Entry 6T1N (X-ray diffraction, 1.95 A resolution); this record covers chain A.

Chain A:
Protein: Protein ENL
Organism: Homo sapiens
Reference sequence: Q03111 (ENL_HUMAN); residues 1-148 here = UniProt positions 1-148
Sequence (154 residues; row label = number of the first residue in the row):
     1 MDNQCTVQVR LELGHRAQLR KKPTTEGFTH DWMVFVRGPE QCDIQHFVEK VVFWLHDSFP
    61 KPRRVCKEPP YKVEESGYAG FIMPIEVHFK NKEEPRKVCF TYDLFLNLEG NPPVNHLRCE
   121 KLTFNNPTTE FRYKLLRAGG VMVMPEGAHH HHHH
Not modelled in the structure: 1-3, 145-154
Differences from the reference sequence: expression tag (149-154)
Ligand contacts: M7Z (4-chloranyl-N-[2-(piperidin-1-ylmethyl)-3H-benzimidazol-5-yl]benzamide): F28, H56, S58, F59, P60, R64, E75, S76, G77, Y78, A79, G80, F81
What the authors report for this chain:
  - binding site for M7Z: F28, H56, S58, F59, Y78

Summary:
Bound to chain A: compound M7Z. From the paper: a binding site for M7Z at F28, H56 and S58 among others.
Chain A is Protein ENL (Homo sapiens); the structure, Crystal structure of MLLT1 (ENL) YEATS domain in
complexed with benzimidazole-amide derivative 5, was determined by X-ray diffraction, deposited together with
6T1I, 6T1J, 6T1L, 6T1M and 6T1O.
